6XDF - chains A and B; structure by X-ray diffraction, 2.54 A resolution.

Chain A (and B):
Name: Serine/threonine-protein kinase/endoribonuclease IRE1
From: Homo sapiens
Notes: EC 2.7.11.1, 3.1.26.-; chain B of this document is another copy of the same molecule, construct and numbering; everything in this record applies to it too
UniProtKB: O75460 (ERN1_HUMAN); residues 547-977 here = UniProt positions 547-977
Sequence (431 residues; row label = number of the first residue in the row):
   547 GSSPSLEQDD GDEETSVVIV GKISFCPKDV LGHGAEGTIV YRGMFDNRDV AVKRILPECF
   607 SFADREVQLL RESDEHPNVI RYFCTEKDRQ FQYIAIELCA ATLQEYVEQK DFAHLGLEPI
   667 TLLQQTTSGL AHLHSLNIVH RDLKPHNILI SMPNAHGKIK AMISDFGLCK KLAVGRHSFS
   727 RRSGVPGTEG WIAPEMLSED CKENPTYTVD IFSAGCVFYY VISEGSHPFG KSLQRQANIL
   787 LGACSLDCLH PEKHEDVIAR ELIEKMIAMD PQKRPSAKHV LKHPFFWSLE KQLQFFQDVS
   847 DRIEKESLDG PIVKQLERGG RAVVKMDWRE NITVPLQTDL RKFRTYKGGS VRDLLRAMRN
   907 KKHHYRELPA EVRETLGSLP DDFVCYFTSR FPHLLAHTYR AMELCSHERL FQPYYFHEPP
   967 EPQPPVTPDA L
Unresolved in the structure: 547-559, 583, 658-661, 967-977 (chain B: 547-561, 583, 730-731, 965-977)
Ion coordination: Na+: His622, Val625
Residues lining bound ligands: G-4100 (N94; 4-amino-N-(6-chloro-2-fluoro-3-{[(pyrrolidin-1-yl)sulfonyl]amino}phenyl)quinazoline-8-carboxamide): Leu577, His579, Gly580, Val586, Ala597, Val598, Lys599, Glu612, Val613, Leu616, Ile626, Tyr628, Ile640, Ile642, Glu643, Leu644, Cys645, Ala646, Ala647, Thr648, Leu695, Ser710, Asp711, Phe712

Chain A / chain B interface:
Contacting residue pairs (47):
  Lys568(A) - Thr631(B)  hydrogen bond (side chain-backbone)
  Asp592(A) - Arg617(B)  salt bridge
  Asp592(A) - Tyr628(B)  hydrogen bond
  Asp592(A) - Cys630(B)
  Asp592(A) - Thr631(B)
  Asn593(A) - Arg617(B)
  Arg594(A) - Arg617(B)
  Arg594(A) - Asp620(B)  salt bridge
  Arg594(A) - Tyr628(B)  hydrogen bond (side chain-backbone)
  Arg617(A) - Asp592(B)  salt bridge
  Arg617(A) - Asn593(B)
  Arg617(A) - Arg594(B)
  Asp620(A) - Asn700(B)
  Asp620(A) - Ala701(B)  hydrogen bond (side chain-backbone)
  Glu621(A) - Arg627(B)  salt bridge
  Glu621(A) - Lys706(B)  salt bridge
  Arg627(A) - Asp620(B)  salt bridge
  Arg627(A) - Glu621(B)  salt bridge
  Arg627(A) - Arg627(B)
  Arg627(A) - Tyr628(B)
  Tyr628(A) - Asp592(B)  hydrogen bond
  Tyr628(A) - Arg594(B)
  Tyr628(A) - Arg627(B)
  Phe629(A) - Asp592(B)
  Cys630(A) - Lys568(B)
  Cys630(A) - Asp592(B)
  Thr631(A) - Lys568(B)  hydrogen bond (backbone-side chain)
  Thr631(A) - Asp592(B)
  Glu632(A) - Lys568(B)  salt bridge
  Ser681(A) - His702(B)
  Leu682(A) - Ala701(B)  hydrophobic
  Ala701(A) - Leu682(B)  hydrophobic
  His702(A) - Ser681(B)  hydrogen bond
  Lys706(A) - Glu621(B)  salt bridge
  Glu836(A) - Arg955(B)  salt bridge
  Asp847(A) - His909(B)  salt bridge
  Arg848(A) - Arg912(B)
  Lys851(A) - Glu913(B)
  Arg905(A) - His909(B)
  His909(A) - Arg905(B)
  Arg912(A) - Arg848(B)
  Glu913(A) - Lys851(B)
  Leu925(A) - Arg955(B)
  Pro926(A) - Arg955(B)
  Glu954(A) - Arg912(B)  salt bridge
  Arg955(A) - Glu836(B)  salt bridge
  Arg955(A) - Pro926(B)
Interface residues without a listed pair, chain A (32 interface residues in all): Phe591, Glu643
Interface residues without a listed pair, chain B (31 interface residues in all): Phe591, Phe629, Glu632, Asp847, Leu925

Summary:
The interface between chain A and chain B involves 32 residues on one side and 31 on the other, with 7
hydrogen bonds and 13 salt bridges. Polar pairs include Asp592(A)-Arg617(B), Arg594(A)-Asp620(B) and
Glu621(A)-Arg627(B). Chain A binds G-4100. His622(A) and Val625(A) coordinate Na+.
Chain A and chain B are both Serine/threonine-protein kinase/endoribonuclease IRE1 (Homo sapiens); the
structure, Crystal structure of IRE1a in complex with G-4100, was determined by X-ray diffraction (same
publication as 6XDB and 6XDD).
